4H12 - chain A; structure by X-ray diffraction, 2.06 A resolution.

[Chain A]
Molecule: Histone-lysine N-methyltransferase SETD2
Organism: Homo sapiens
Notes: EC 2.1.1.43; fragment: methyltransferase domain
UniProtKB: Q9BYW2 (SETD2_HUMAN); residue numbers follow UniProt; this construct covers 1434-1711
Sequence (278 residues; each row starts with the number of its first residue):
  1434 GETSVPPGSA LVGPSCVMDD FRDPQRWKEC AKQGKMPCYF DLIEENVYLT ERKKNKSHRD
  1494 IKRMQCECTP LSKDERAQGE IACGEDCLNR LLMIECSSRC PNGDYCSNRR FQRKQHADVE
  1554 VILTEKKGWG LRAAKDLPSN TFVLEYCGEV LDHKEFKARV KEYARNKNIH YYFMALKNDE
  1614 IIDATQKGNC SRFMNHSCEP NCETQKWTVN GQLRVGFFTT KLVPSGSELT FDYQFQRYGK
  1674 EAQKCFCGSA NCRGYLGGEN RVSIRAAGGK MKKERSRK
Unresolved in the structure: 1434-1446, 1485-1496, 1692-1711
Metal / ion sites: Zn2+ site 1: C1499, C1501, C1516, C1520; Zn2+ site 2: C1516, C1529, C1533, C1539; Zn2+ site 3: C1631, C1678, C1680, C1685
Small-molecule neighbours: S-adenosylhomocysteine (SAH): K1560, G1561, W1562, I1602, H1603, Y1604, Y1605, R1625, F1626, M1627, N1628, H1629, Y1666, R1670, Q1676, K1677, C1678, F1679, C1680, L1689
UniProt features mapped onto this chain:
  - binding site (Zn(2+)): C1499, C1501, C1516, C1520, C1529, C1533, C1539, C1631, C1678, C1680, C1685
  - binding site (S-adenosyl-L-methionine): K1560 to W1562, H1603 to Y1605, N1628, H1629, Q1676, F1679
  - modified residue: S1696 (Phosphoserine)
  - natural variant: D1453 (D1453N: In ALL; uncertain significance), D1493 (D1493N: In ALL; uncertain significance), L1609 (L1609P: In ALL; uncertain significance), K1654 (K1654Q: In ALL; uncertain significance), T1663 (T1663M: In ALL; uncertain significance)
  - mutagenesis: F1589 (F1589A: Strongly reduced methyltransferase activity), Y1604 (Y1604A: Increased methyltransferase activity), R1625 (R1625H/G: Loss of methyltransferase activity. Abolishes ability to monomethylate STAT1), C1631 (C1631A: Does not affect methyltransferase activity), E1636 (E1636A: Increased methyltransferase activity), T1637 (T1637A: Increased methyltransferase activity), F1668 (F1668A: Strongly reduced methyltransferase activity), Q1669 (Q1669A: Loss of methyltransferase activity), R1670 (R1670A/V/L/I/F: Impaired methyltransferase activity; R1670P/W/K/Q: Loss of methyltransferase activity), Y1671 (Y1671A: Strongly reduced methyltransferase activity)
From the paper describing this entry:
  - mutagenesis - F1668A, Q1669A, R1670G, R1670P, R1670Q, R1670W, Y1671A: abolished catalytic activity
  - mutagenesis - R1670A, R1670F, R1670I, R1670K, R1670L, R1670V: decreased catalytic activity

[In short]
Bound to chain A: S-adenosylhomocysteine. C1499, C1501, C1516 and C1520 coordinate Zn2+ site 1. Curated
annotation (UniProt) lists 11 Zn2+-binding residues, 10 S-adenosyl-L-methionine-binding residues and 10
mutagenesis sites. From the paper: F1668A, Q1669A and R1670G, among others, abolish catalytic activity;
R1670A, R1670F and R1670I, among others, reduce catalytic activity; 13 substitutions were tested in all.
Chain A is Histone-lysine N-methyltransferase SETD2 (Homo sapiens); the structure, The crystal structure of
methyltransferase domain of human SET domain-containing protein 2 in complex with S-adenosyl-L-homocysteine,
was determined by X-ray diffraction together with 4FMU from the same study.
